Entry 7EKO (electron microscopy, 3.30 A resolution); this record covers chains A and I of the 15 polymer chains in the assembly.

== Chain A ==
Molecule: ATP-dependent Clp protease proteolytic subunit
From: Chlamydomonas reinhardtii
UniProt: A8INX1 (A8INX1_CHLRE); residues 1-238 here correspond to UniProt positions 46-283 (UniProt number = residue number + 45)
Amino-acid sequence (238 residues; row label = number of the first residue in the row):
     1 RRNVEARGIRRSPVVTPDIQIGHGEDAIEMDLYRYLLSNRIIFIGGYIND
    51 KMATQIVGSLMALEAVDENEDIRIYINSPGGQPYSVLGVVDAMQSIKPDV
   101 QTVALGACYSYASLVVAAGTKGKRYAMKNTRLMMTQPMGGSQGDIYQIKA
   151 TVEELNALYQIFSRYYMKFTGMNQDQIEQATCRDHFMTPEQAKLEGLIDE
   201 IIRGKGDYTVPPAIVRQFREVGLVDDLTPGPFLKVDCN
Unresolved in the structure: 1-16

== Chain I ==
Molecule: ATP-dependent Clp protease proteolytic subunit
From: Chlamydomonas reinhardtii
UniProt: A0A2K3CXW8 (A0A2K3CXW8_CHLRE); residues 1-246 here correspond to UniProt positions 166-411 (UniProt number = residue number + 165)
Amino-acid sequence (246 residues; numbered 1 to 246; the number before each row is that of its first residue):
     1 AYGDYPNYPEGRPLFLPEAERFGNPPDLPSLLLQQRVIYISMPFLPSVTE
    51 LVVAQCYYLDFDDRNRQRPIYVYLNSTGCINDKGQAISADNEFYAIWAAL
   101 GFTRAPLYTGVTWKAQNQAAVLLSAGQKGHRYSFPHAKISTAPPVMNRVF
   151 GQAVDAQLQANELDYATKYYAAILARSTGKDLETCQKQYLSRKRYFSVKE
   201 AYEEGLVDKLVPGFMLNRFRKMQKDAGVGEEDLFDMNKPKFKFRRQ
Unresolved in the structure: 1-7, 225-246

== How chain A and chain I interact ==
Contacting residue pairs - 34 pairs, chain A then chain I:
  Gln-136(A) / Gln-152(I)  hydrogen bond
  Met-138(A) / Phe-150(I)  hydrophobic
  Met-138(A) / Gly-151(I)
  Met-138(A) / Gln-152(I)
  Gly-139(A) / Phe-150(I)
  Gly-139(A) / Gly-151(I)  hydrogen bond (backbone-backbone)
  Gly-140(A) / Val-149(I)
  Ser-141(A) / Asn-147(I)
  Ser-141(A) / Arg-148(I)
  Ser-141(A) / Val-149(I)  hydrogen bond (backbone-backbone)
  Ser-141(A) / Ala-156(I)
  Ser-141(A) / Gln-159(I)
  Gln-142(A) / Gln-85(I)  hydrogen bond
  Gln-142(A) / Met-146(I)
  Gln-142(A) / Asn-147(I)
  Gln-142(A) / Arg-148(I)  hydrogen bond (side chain-backbone)
  Gly-143(A) / Val-145(I)
  Gly-143(A) / Met-146(I)  hydrogen bond (backbone-backbone)
  Gly-143(A) / Leu-163(I)
  Asp-144(A) / Pro-143(I)
  Asp-144(A) / Pro-144(I)
  Asp-144(A) / Leu-163(I)
  Ile-145(A) / Leu-163(I)
  Ile-145(A) / Asp-164(I)
  Ile-148(A) / Met-146(I)  hydrophobic
  Ile-148(A) / Ala-156(I)
  Ile-148(A) / Ala-160(I)  hydrophobic
  Ile-148(A) / Leu-163(I)  hydrophobic
  Val-152(A) / Ala-156(I)
  Val-152(A) / Gln-157(I)
  Leu-155(A) / Gln-152(I)
  Leu-155(A) / Ala-153(I)  hydrophobic
  Asn-156(A) / Ala-153(I)
  Cys-182(A) / Gln-152(I)  hydrogen bond (backbone-side chain)
Other interface residues (no listed pair), chain A (17 interface residues in all): Pro-137, Tyr-146, Thr-151
Other interface residues (no listed pair), chain I (19 interface residues in all): Ser-191

== Summary ==
17 residues of chain A and 19 residues of chain I are in contact; the contacts include 7 hydrogen bonds. Among
the polar pairs are Gln-136(A)/Gln-152(I), Gln-142(A)/Gln-85(I) and Gln-142(A)/Arg-148(I).
Chain A is ATP-dependent Clp protease proteolytic subunit and chain I is ATP-dependent Clp protease
proteolytic subunit, both from Chlamydomonas reinhardtii; the structure, CrClpP-S1, was determined by electron
microscopy together with 7EKQ from the same study.
